Entry 5BPZ (X-ray diffraction, 2.18 A resolution); this record covers chain A.

Chain A:
Name: Anapc5 protein
Source organism: Xenopus laevis
Notes: fragment: N-terminus
Reference sequence: Q0IH16 (Q0IH16_XENLA); numbering as in UniProt (aligned over 1-162)
Sequence (169 residues; row label = number of the first residue in the row):
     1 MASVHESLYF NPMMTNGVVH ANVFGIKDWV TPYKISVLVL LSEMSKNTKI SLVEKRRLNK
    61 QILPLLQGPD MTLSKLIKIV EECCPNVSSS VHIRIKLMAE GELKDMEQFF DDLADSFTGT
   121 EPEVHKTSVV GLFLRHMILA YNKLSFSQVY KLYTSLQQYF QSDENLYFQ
Disordered / not traced: 1-28, 169
Differences from the reference sequence: expression tag (163-169)
Reported in the primary citation:
  - conformationally variable residues (side-chain flip): W29

In short:
From the paper: conformational variability at W29.
Chain A is Anapc5 protein (Xenopus laevis); the structure, Atomic-resolution structures of the APC/C subunits
Apc4 and the Apc5 N-terminal domain, was determined by X-ray diffraction, deposited together with 5BPT and
5BPW.
